Entry 2W73 (X-ray diffraction, 1.45 A resolution); this record covers chains B and L of the 4 polymer chains in the assembly.

== Chain B ==
Molecule: Calmodulin
Organism: Homo sapiens
UniProtKB: P62158 (CALM_HUMAN); residues 0-148 here = UniProt positions 0-148
Chain sequence (149 residues; numbered 0 to 148; the number before each row is that of its first residue; numbering starts at 0):
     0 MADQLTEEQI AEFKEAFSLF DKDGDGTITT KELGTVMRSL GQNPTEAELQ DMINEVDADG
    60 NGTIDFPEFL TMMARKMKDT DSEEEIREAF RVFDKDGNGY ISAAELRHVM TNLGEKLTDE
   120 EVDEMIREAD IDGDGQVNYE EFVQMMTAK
Disordered / not traced: 0-2, 148
Metal / ion sites: Ca2+ site 1: D20, D22, D24, T26, E31; Ca2+ site 2 near N53 (its only coordinating residue here); Ca2+ site 3: D56, D58, N60, T62, E67; Ca2+ site 4: D93, D95, N97, Y99, E104; Ca2+ site 5: D129, D131, D133, Q135, E140

== Chain L ==
Molecule: Serine/threonine-protein phosphatase 2B catalytic subunit alpha isoform
Notes: EC 3.1.3.16; fragment: calmodulin binding domain, residues 385-411
UniProtKB: Q08209 (PP2BA_HUMAN); residues 395-411 here = UniProt positions 395-411
Chain sequence (17 residues; numbered 395 to 411; the number before each row is that of its first residue):
   395 VIRNKIRAIG KMARVFS
Curated features (UniProtKB/Swiss-Prot):
  - region: A407 to S411 (Autoinhibitory segment)

== How chain B and chain L interact ==
Residue-residue contacts - 26 pairs, chain B then chain L:
  S81(B) with R401(L), hydrogen bond
  E83(B) with R408(L), salt bridge
  E84(B) with R401(L); G404(L); K405(L), salt bridge
  I85(B) with R401(L)
  E87(B) with G404(L); A407(L)
  A88(B) with I400(L); G404(L)
  R90(B) with A407(L); S411(L), hydrogen bond
  M109(B) with I396(L), hydrophobic; I403(L), hydrophobic
  L112(B) with K399(L), hydrogen bond (backbone-side chain); I403(L), hydrophobic
  E114(B) with K399(L), salt bridge
  M124(B) with I396(L), hydrophobic
  F141(B) with I400(L), hydrophobic
  M144(B) with R397(L), hydrogen bond (backbone-side chain); I400(L), hydrophobic
  M145(B) with R397(L); I400(L), hydrophobic; R401(L), hydrogen bond (backbone-side chain)
  T146(B) with R397(L)
  A147(B) with R397(L)
Also at the interface, not in a pair above, chain B (20 interface residues in all): V91, F92, G113, L116
The authors on this interface:
  - residue pairs: E83(B)-R408(L) (salt bridge)

== In short ==
Chain B and chain L form an interface of 20 and 11 residues respectively, with 5 hydrogen bonds and 3 salt
bridges. Among the polar pairs are E83(B)-R408(L), E84(B)-K405(L) and E114(B)-K399(L). The paper describes a
salt bridge between E83(B) and R408(L).
Chain B is Calmodulin (Homo sapiens) and chain L is Serine/threonine-protein phosphatase 2B catalytic subunit
alpha isoform; the structure, High-resolution structure of the complex between calmodulin and a peptide from
calcineurin A, was determined by X-ray diffraction.
